PDB entry 3MEU | X-ray diffraction, 1.28 A resolution | chains A and C of the 4 polymer chains in the assembly

Chain A:
Molecule: SAGA-associated factor 29 homolog
Source organism: Homo sapiens
UniProtKB: Q96ES7 (SGF29_HUMAN); numbering as in UniProt (aligned over 115-293)
Amino-acid sequence (180 residues; numbered 114 to 293; the number before each row is that of its first residue):
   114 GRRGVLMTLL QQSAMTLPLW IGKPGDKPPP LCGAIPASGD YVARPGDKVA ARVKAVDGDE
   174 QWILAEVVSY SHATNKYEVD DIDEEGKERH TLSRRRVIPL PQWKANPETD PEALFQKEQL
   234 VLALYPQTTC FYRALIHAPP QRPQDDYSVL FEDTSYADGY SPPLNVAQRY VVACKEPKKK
Disordered / not traced: 289-293
Modified residues: Mse120 (selenomethionine; parent Met); Mse128 (selenomethionine; parent Met)
Sequence notes: insertion (114)
Curated features (UniProtKB/Swiss-Prot):
  - region: Asp194 to Asp196 (Histone H3K4me3 N-terminus binding), Gln240 to Cys243 (Histone H3K4me3 N-terminus binding), Phe264 to Asp266 (Histone H3K4me3 binding)
  - site (Histone H3K4me3 binding): Tyr238, Tyr245
  - modified residue: Lys288 (N6-acetyllysine)
  - mutagenesis: Trp175 (W175A: Does not strongly affect binding to H3K4me), Glu179 (E179A: Does not strongly affect binding to H3K4me), Asp194 (D194A/R: Abolishes H3K4me3 binding), Asp196 (D196R: Abolishes H3K4me3 binding), Pro214 (P214A: Does not strongly affect binding to H3K4me), Gln232 (Q232A: Does not strongly affect binding to H3K4me), Tyr238 (Y238A: Strongly reduced H3K4me3 binding; Y238F: Does not affect binding to H3K4me3), Gln240 (Q240A: Slightly reduced H3K4me3 binding), Thr242 (T242A: Almost abolished H3K4me3 binding), Tyr245 (Y245A: Abolishes H3K4me3 binding; Y245F: Reduced H3K4me3 binding), Pro256 (P256A: Does not strongly affect binding to H3K4me), Phe264 (F264A: Strongly reduced binding to H3K4me3), 2 further mutagenesis entries in UniProt
From the paper describing this entry:
  - mutagenesis - D194A/D196A, D194A, D194R, D196R, Y245A: abolished binding to Histone H3 (chain C)
  - mutagenesis - D196A (12-fold), Y238A, T242A, F264A, D266A: decreased binding to Histone H3 (chain C)

Chain C:
Molecule: Histone H3
UniProtKB: Q92133 (Q92133_XENLA); residues 1-13 here correspond to UniProt positions 2-14 (UniProt number = residue number + 1)
Amino-acid sequence (14 residues; numbered 1 to 14; the number before each row is that of its first residue):
     1 ARTKQTARKS TGGY
Disordered / not traced: 6-14
Modified residues: Arg2 (n3, n4-dimethylarginine; 2MR); Lys4 (n-trimethyllysine; M3L)
Sequence notes: insertion (14)

Interface between chain A and chain C:
Pairs across the interface (20; chain A residue first):
  Arg115(A) with Ala1(C), hydrogen bond (side chain-backbone); Arg2(C)
  Arg116(A) with Arg2(C)
  Gln174(A) with Thr3(C)
  Ile176(A) with Ala1(C), hydrophobic
  Asp194(A) with Ala1(C), hydrogen bond (side chain-backbone)
  Asp196(A) with Ala1(C), hydrogen bond (side chain-backbone)
  Tyr238(A) with Lys4(C)
  Gln240(A) with Arg2(C)
  Thr241(A) with Arg2(C); Thr3(C); Lys4(C)
  Thr242(A) with Ala1(C); Arg2(C), hydrogen bond (backbone-backbone)
  Cys243(A) with Arg2(C); Thr3(C)
  Tyr245(A) with Thr3(C); Lys4(C), hydrogen bond (side chain-backbone)
  Glu265(A) with Lys4(C)
  Asp266(A) with Lys4(C)
Also at the interface, not in a pair above, chain A (17 interface residues in all): Leu119, Gly199, Phe264

In short:
17 residues of chain A and 4 residues of chain C are in contact, with 5 hydrogen bonds. Polar contacts include
Arg115(A)-Ala1(C), Asp194(A)-Ala1(C) and Asp196(A)-Ala1(C). From the paper: D194A/D196A, D194A and D194R of
chain A, among others, abolish binding to Histone H3 (chain C); D196A, Y238A and T242A of chain A, among
others, reduce binding to Histone H3 (chain C); 10 substitutions were tested in all.
Chain A is SAGA-associated factor 29 homolog (Homo sapiens) and chain C is Histone H3; the structure, Crystal
structure of SGF29 in complex with H3R2me2sK4me3, was determined by X-ray diffraction together with 3ME9,
3MEA, 3MET, 3MEV, 3MP1 and 3MP6 from the same study.
